Entry 1PH5 (X-ray diffraction, 2.30 A resolution); this record covers chains D and A of the 5 polymer chains in the assembly.

# Chain D
Molecule: 11-nt DNA strand
Notes: engineered mutation(s): G10(3DR)
Sequence (11 nucleotides; row label = number of the first residue in the row):
     2 GGGTTTTGXGG
Modified residues: 3DR (1',2'-dideoxyribofuranose-5'-phosphate) at position 10

# Chain A
Name: Telomere-binding protein alpha subunit
Organism: Sterkiella nova
UniProt: P29549 (TEBA_OXYNO); residue numbers follow UniProt; this construct covers 36-494
Amino-acid sequence (459 residues; each row starts with the number of its first residue):
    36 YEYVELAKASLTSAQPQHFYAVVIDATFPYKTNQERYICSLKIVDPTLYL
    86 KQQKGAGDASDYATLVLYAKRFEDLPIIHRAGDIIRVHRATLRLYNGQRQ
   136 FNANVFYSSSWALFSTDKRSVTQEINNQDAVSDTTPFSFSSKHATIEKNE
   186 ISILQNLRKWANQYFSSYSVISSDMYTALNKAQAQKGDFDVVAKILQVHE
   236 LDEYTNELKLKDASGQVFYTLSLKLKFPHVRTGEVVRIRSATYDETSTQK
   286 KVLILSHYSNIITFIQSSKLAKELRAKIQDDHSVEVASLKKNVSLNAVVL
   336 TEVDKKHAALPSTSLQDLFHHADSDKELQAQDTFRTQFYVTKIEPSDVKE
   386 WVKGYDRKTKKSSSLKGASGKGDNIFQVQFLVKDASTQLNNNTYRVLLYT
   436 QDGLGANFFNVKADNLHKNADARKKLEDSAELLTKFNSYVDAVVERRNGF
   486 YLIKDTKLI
Swiss-Prot annotation at these positions:
  - natural variant: Ala311 (A311S: In S version), Asp456 (D456E: In S version)
What the authors report for this chain:
  - conformationally variable residues (side-chain flip): Glu238, Tyr239

# Chain D / chain A interface
Contacting residue pairs - 44 pairs, chain D then chain A:
  DG2(D) - Tyr65(A)  sugar contact
  DG2(D) - Ser75(A)  hydrogen bond to the phosphate
  DG2(D) - Val101(A)  sugar contact
  DG2(D) - Tyr103(A)  sugar contact
  DG2(D) - Tyr130(A)  stacking on the base
  DG2(D) - Gln135(A)  hydrogen bond to the base
  DG3(D) - Asp60(A)  base contact
  DG3(D) - Ser75(A)  hydrogen bond to the phosphate
  DG3(D) - Lys77(A)  hydrogen bond to the base
  DG3(D) - Asp223(A)  hydrogen bond to the base
  DG3(D) - Asp225(A)  hydrogen bond to the base
  DG3(D) - Arg272(A)  base contact
  DG3(D) - Arg274(A)  salt bridge to the phosphate
  DG4(D) - Thr62(A)  base contact
  DG4(D) - Tyr65(A)  base contact
  DG4(D) - Asp223(A)  hydrogen bond to the base
  DG4(D) - Arg274(A)  hydrogen bond to the base
  DG4(D) - Ser275(A)  base contact
  DG4(D) - Tyr293(A)  stacking on the base
  DT5(D) - Lys66(A)  sugar contact
  DT5(D) - His292(A)  hydrogen bond to the sugar
  DT5(D) - Tyr293(A)  hydrogen bond to the base
  DT6(D) - Lys66(A)  phosphate contact
  DT6(D) - Thr67(A)  sugar contact
  DT6(D) - His292(A)  stacking on the base
  DT7(D) - Lys66(A)  salt bridge to the phosphate
  DT7(D) - Gln69(A)  phosphate contact
  DT8(D) - Lys66(A)  base contact
  DT8(D) - Tyr72(A)  hydrogen bond to the base
  3DR_10(D) - Tyr239(A)  sugar contact
  3DR_10(D) - Leu258(A)  phosphate contact
  DG11(D) - Phe63(A)  base contact
  DG11(D) - Ile112(A)  base contact
  DG11(D) - His114(A)  base contact
  DG11(D) - Leu258(A)  sugar contact
  DG11(D) - Leu260(A)  hydrogen bond to the base
  DG11(D) - Lys261(A)  hydrogen bond to the base
  DG12(D) - Phe63(A)  sugar contact
  DG12(D) - Pro64(A)  sugar contact
  DG12(D) - Tyr65(A)  phosphate contact
  DG12(D) - Lys66(A)  hydrogen bond to the phosphate
  DG12(D) - Phe107(A)  sugar contact
  DG12(D) - Lys261(A)  salt bridge to the phosphate
  DG12(D) - His292(A)  hydrogen bond to the phosphate
Interface residues without a listed pair, chain A (35 interface residues in all): Asn68, Ile73, Arg128, Phe224, Pro263, Ser291

# Summary
Chain D and chain A form an interface of 10 and 35 residues respectively, with 15 hydrogen bonds, 3 salt
bridges and 3 aromatic stacking contacts. Polar contacts include DG2(D)-Gln135(A), DG3(D)-Lys77(A) and
DG3(D)-Asp223(A). From the paper: conformational variability at Glu238(A) and Tyr239(A).
Here chain D is an 11-nt DNA strand and chain A is Telomere-binding protein alpha subunit (Sterkiella nova).
Entry 1PH5 (Crystal structure of the oxytricha nova telomere end-binding protein complexed with noncognate
ssdna ggggttttg(3dr)gg) was determined by X-ray diffraction, deposited together with 1PA6, 1PH1, 1PH2, 1PH3,
1PH6, 1PH7 and 3 further entries.
